8ZW8 - chains A and C of the 3 polymer chains in the assembly; structure by electron microscopy, 3.05 A resolution.

[Chain A (and C)]
Protein: Trimethylamine transporter
Source organism: Myroides profundi
Notes: chain C of this document is another copy of the same molecule, construct and numbering; everything in this record applies to it too
Reference sequence: A0A0B5RUB0 (TMAT_MYRPR); numbering as in UniProt (aligned over 1-529)
Amino-acid sequence (539 residues; each row starts with the number of its first residue):
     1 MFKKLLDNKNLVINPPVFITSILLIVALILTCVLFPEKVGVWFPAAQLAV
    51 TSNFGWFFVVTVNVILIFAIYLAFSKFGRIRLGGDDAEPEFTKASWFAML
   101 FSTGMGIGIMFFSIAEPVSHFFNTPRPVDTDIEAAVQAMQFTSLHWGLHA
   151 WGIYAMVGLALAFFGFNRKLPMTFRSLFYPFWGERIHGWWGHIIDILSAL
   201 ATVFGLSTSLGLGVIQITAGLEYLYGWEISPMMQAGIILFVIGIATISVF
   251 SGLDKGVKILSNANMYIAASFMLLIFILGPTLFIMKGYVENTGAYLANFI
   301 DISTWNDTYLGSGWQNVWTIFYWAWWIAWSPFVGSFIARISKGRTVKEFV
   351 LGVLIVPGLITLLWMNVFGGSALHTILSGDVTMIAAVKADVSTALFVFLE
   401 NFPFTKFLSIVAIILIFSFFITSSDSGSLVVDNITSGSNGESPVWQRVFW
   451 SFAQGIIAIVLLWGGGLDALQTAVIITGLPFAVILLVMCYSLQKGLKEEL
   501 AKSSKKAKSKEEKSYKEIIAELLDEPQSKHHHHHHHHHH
Unresolved in the structure: 1-9, 507-539
Differences from the reference sequence: expression tag (530-539)
What the authors report for this chain:
  - self-association interface (contacts with another copy of this molecule): Glu290, Asn291, Thr304 to Gly313

[Chain A / chain C interface]
Pairs across the interface (29):
  Ile132(A) - Tyr309(C)
  Ala135(A) - Tyr309(C)  hydrophobic
  Val136(A) - Tyr309(C)  hydrophobic
  Met139(A) - Tyr309(C)
  Leu282(A) - Ser52(C)
  Leu282(A) - Asn53(C)
  Leu282(A) - Trp56(C)
  Phe283(A) - Thr308(C)
  Met285(A) - Trp56(C)  hydrophobic
  Lys286(A) - Asn306(C)
  Lys286(A) - Asp307(C)
  Lys286(A) - Thr308(C)
  Gly287(A) - Thr308(C)
  Val289(A) - Val60(C)  hydrophobic
  Val289(A) - Thr304(C)
  Val289(A) - Asn306(C)
  Glu290(A) - Thr304(C)
  Glu290(A) - Trp305(C)
  Glu290(A) - Asn306(C)  hydrogen bond (side chain-backbone)
  Glu290(A) - Asp307(C)  hydrogen bond (side chain-backbone)
  Glu290(A) - Thr308(C)
  Glu290(A) - Tyr309(C)
  Asn291(A) - Tyr309(C)  hydrogen bond
  Gly293(A) - Ile300(C)
  Gly293(A) - Thr304(C)
  Leu296(A) - Ile300(C)
  Ala297(A) - Ile300(C)  hydrophobic
  Ala297(A) - Asp301(C)
  Leu377(A) - Tyr309(C)  hydrophobic
Other interface residues (no listed pair), chain A (17 interface residues in all): Ala294
Other interface residues (no listed pair), chain C (14 interface residues in all): Val59, Leu310

[Overview]
17 residues of chain A face 14 of chain C across their interface, with 3 hydrogen bonds. Polar pairs include
Glu290(A)-Asn306(C), Glu290(A)-Asp307(C) and Asn291(A)-Tyr309(C). The paper reports a self-association
interface involving Glu290(A), Asn291(A) and Thr304(A).
Chain A and chain C are both Trimethylamine transporter (Myroides profundi); the structure, Cryo-EM structure
of trimethylamine transporter TmaT, was determined by electron microscopy together with 8ZXK and 8ZXP from the
same study.
